7KAP - chains D and F of the 7 polymer chains in the assembly; structure by electron microscopy, 4.10 A resolution (low resolution: residue-level contacts below are approximate; hydrogen-bond / salt-bridge calls are withheld).

Chain D:
Name: Protein translocation protein SEC63
Source organism: Saccharomyces cerevisiae BY4741
Reference sequence: P14906 (SEC63_YEAST); residue numbers follow UniProt; this construct covers 2-663
Sequence (694 residues; numbered -13 to 680; the number before each row is that of its first residue; numbers below 1 keep their minus sign (Gly-13 is residue -13)):
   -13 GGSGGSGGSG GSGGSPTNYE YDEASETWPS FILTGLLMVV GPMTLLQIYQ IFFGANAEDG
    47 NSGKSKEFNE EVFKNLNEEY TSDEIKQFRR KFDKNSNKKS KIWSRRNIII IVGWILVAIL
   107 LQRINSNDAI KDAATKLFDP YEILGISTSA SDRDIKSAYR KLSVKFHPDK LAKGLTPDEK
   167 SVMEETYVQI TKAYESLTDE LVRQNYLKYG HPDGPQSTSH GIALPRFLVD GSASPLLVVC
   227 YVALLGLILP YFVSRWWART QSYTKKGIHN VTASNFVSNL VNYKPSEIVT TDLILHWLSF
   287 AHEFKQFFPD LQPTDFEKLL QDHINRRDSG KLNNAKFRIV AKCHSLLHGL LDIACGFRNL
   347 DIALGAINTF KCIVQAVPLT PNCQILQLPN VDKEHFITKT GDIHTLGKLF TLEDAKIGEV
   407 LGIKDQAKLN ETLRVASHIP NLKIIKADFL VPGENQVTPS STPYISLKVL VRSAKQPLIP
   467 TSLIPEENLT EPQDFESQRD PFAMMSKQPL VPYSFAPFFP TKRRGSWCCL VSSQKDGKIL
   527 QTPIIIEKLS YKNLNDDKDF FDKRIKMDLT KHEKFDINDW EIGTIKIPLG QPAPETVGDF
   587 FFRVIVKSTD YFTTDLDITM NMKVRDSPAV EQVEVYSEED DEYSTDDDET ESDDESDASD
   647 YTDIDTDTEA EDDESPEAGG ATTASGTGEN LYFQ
Not modelled in the structure: -13 to 3, 37-53, 79-92, 116-201, 613-680
Construct notes: expression tag (-13 to 1, 664-680)
UniProt features mapped onto this chain:
  - modified residue: Ser512 (Phosphoserine)
  - mutagenesis: Ala179 (A179T: Temperature-sensitive), Pro426 (P426L: Temperature-sensitive), Ile431 (I431N: Temperature-sensitive), Pro503 (P503A: Temperature-sensitive), Gly511 (G511R: Temperature-sensitive), Thr652 (T652A: Abolishes interaction with SEC62; defect in protein translocation), Thr654 (T654A: Abolishes interaction with SEC62; defect in protein translocation)
Reported in the primary citation:
  - mutagenesis - E440R/F481S: unchanged growth
  - mutagenesis - E440R/F481S: decreased growth in response to pore-mutant (PM) Sec61alpha

Chain F:
Name: Translocation protein SEC72
Source organism: Saccharomyces cerevisiae BY4741
Reference sequence: P39742 (SEC72_YEAST); residues 1-193 here = UniProt positions 1-193
Sequence (193 residues; each row starts with the number of its first residue):
     1 MVTLEYNANS KLITASDAVV ALSTETNIDQ INVLTTSLIG ETNPNFTPQP NEALSKMIKG
    61 LFESGMKNLQ QKKLNEALKN VSLAIEMAQR KRAPWEAFAI QLPELHFMLR SKIDLCLILG
   121 KHLEALQDLD FLLGTGLIQP DVFVRKADCL LKLRQWEEAR ATCERGLALA PEDMKLRALL
   181 IETARNLAEY NGE
Not modelled in the structure: 1-2, 193

Chain D / chain F interface:
Pairs across the interface (18):
  His390(D) - Tyr190(F)
  Thr391(D) - Tyr190(F)
  Thr391(D) - Asn191(F)
  Gly393(D) - Asn191(F)
  Lys394(D) - Tyr190(F)
  Lys394(D) - Asn191(F)
  Gln520(D) - Glu164(F)
  Gln520(D) - Arg165(F)
  Gln520(D) - Ala168(F)
  Gln520(D) - Leu169(F)
  Asp522(D) - Arg165(F)
  Gly523(D) - Arg165(F)
  Phe587(D) - Ala168(F)
  Arg589(D) - Ala161(F)
  Asp603(D) - Arg160(F)
  Asp603(D) - Glu164(F)
  Ile604(D) - Glu164(F)
  Thr605(D) - Glu164(F)
Interface residues without a listed pair, chain D (16 interface residues in all): Thr397, Lys521, Lys549, Thr600
Interface residues without a listed pair, chain F (11 interface residues in all): Leu167, Glu189, Gly192

Summary:
The interface between chain D and chain F involves 16 residues on one side and 11 on the other. From UniProt:
7 mutagenesis sites on chain D. The paper reports that E440R/F481S of chain D reduce growth in response to
pore-mutant (PM) Sec61alpha; E440R/F481S of chain D leave growth unchanged.
Here chain D is Protein translocation protein SEC63 and chain F is Translocation protein SEC72, both from
Saccharomyces cerevisiae BY4741. Entry 7KAP (Cryo-EM structure of the Sec complex from S. cerevisiae, Sec61
pore mutant, class with Sec62, conformation ...) was determined by electron microscopy together with 7KAH,
7KAI, 7KAJ, 7KAK, 7KAL, 7KAM and 8 further entries from the same study.
